PDB entry 8D3Q | electron microscopy, 3.90 A resolution | chains A and B of the 10 polymer chains in the assembly

== Chain A (and B) ==
Protein: CRISPR-associated endonuclease Cas1
From: Alkalihalobacillus halodurans C-125
Notes: EC 3.1.-.-; chain B of this document is another copy of the same molecule, construct and numbering; everything in this record applies to it too
Reference sequence: Q9KFX9 (Q9KFX9_ALKHC); residue numbers follow UniProt; this construct covers 1-343
Chain sequence (343 residues; numbered 1 to 343; the number before each row is that of its first residue):
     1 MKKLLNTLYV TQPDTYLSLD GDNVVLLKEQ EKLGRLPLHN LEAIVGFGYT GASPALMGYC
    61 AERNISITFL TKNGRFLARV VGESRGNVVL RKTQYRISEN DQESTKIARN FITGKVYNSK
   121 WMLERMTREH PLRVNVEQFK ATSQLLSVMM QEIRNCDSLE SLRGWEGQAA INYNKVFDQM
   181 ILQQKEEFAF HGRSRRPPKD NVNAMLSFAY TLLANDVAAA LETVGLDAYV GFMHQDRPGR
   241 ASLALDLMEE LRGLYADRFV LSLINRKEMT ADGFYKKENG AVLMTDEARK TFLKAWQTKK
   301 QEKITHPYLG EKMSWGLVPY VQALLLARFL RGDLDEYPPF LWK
What the authors report for this chain:
  - catalytic residues: Glu166 (proposed by the authors, not directly observed)

== Interface between chain A and chain B ==
Pairs across the interface (47):
  Gly48(A) with Pro54(B)
  Tyr49(A) with Pro54(B)
  Thr50(A) with Pro54(B)
  Gly51(A) with Ala52(B); Pro54(B)
  Pro54(A) with Tyr49(B); Thr50(B); Gly51(B)
  Ala55(A) with Tyr49(B)
  Ala61(A) with Leu77(B)
  Glu62(A) with Leu77(B)
  Phe76(A) with Gly82(B); Glu83(B)
  Leu77(A) with Gly58(B); Ala61(B)
  Ala78(A) with Met57(B), hydrophobic; Val81(B)
  Arg79(A) with Val80(B); Val81(B), hydrogen bond (backbone-backbone)
  Val80(A) with Arg79(B); Val80(B), hydrophobic
  Val81(A) with Ala78(B); Arg79(B), hydrogen bond (backbone-backbone)
  Glu83(A) with Phe76(B); Tyr229(B); Gly239(B); Arg240(B), hydrogen bond (backbone-backbone)
  Ser84(A) with Gly239(B)
  Arg85(A) with Asp227(B), salt bridge; Tyr229(B)
  Val88(A) with Tyr229(B); Gly239(B)
  Val89(A) with Pro238(B), hydrophobic
  Arg91(A) with Tyr95(B); Asp227(B), salt bridge
  Lys92(A) with Asp236(B), salt bridge
  Tyr95(A) with Lys92(B); Tyr95(B), hydrophobic; Arg96(B)
  Glu222(A) with Glu83(B); Ser84(B), hydrogen bond
  Asp227(A) with Arg91(B), salt bridge
  Tyr229(A) with Arg85(B); Val88(B), hydrophobic
  Val230(A) with Lys92(B)
  Asp236(A) with Lys92(B), salt bridge
  Pro238(A) with Val88(B), hydrophobic
Interface residues without a listed pair, chain A (33 interface residues in all): Gly58, Phe69, Gly82, Arg96, Ser98
Interface residues without a listed pair, chain B (35 interface residues in all): Ser53, Glu62, Gly86, Val89, Glu99, Ala241

== Summary ==
Chain A and chain B form an interface of 33 and 35 residues respectively; the contacts include 4 hydrogen
bonds and 5 salt bridges. Polar pairs include Arg85(A)-Asp227(B), Arg91(A)-Asp227(B) and Lys92(A)-Asp236(B).
From the paper: the catalytic residue Glu166(A).
Both chains are CRISPR-associated endonuclease Cas1 (Alkalihalobacillus halodurans C-125). Entry 8D3Q (Type
I-C Cas4-Cas1-Cas2 complex bound to a PAM/NoPAM prespacer) was determined by electron microscopy, deposited
together with 8D3L, 8D3M and 8D3P.
